4WZB - chains A and B of the 8 polymer chains in the assembly; structure by X-ray diffraction, 2.30 A resolution.

Chain A:
Molecule: Nitrogenase molybdenum-iron protein alpha chain
Organism: Azotobacter vinelandii
Notes: EC 1.18.6.1
UniProtKB: P07328 (NIFD_AZOVI); residues 4-480 here = UniProt positions 4-480
Sequence (477 residues; each row starts with the number of its first residue):
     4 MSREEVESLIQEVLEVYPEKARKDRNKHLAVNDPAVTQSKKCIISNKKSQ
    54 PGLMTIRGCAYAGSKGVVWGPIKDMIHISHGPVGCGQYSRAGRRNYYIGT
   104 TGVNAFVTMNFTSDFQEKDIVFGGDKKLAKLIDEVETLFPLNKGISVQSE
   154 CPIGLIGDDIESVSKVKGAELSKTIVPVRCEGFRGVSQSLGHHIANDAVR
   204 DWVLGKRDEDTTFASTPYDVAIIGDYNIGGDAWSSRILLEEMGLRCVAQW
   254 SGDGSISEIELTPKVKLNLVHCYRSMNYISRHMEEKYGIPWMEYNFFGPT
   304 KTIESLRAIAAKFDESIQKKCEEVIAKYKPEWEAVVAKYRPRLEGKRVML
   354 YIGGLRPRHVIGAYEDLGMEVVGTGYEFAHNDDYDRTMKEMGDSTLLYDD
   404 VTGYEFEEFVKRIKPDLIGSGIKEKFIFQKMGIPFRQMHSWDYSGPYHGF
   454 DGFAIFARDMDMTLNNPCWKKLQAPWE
Construct notes: variant Gln440 (Glu in P07328)
Metal / ion sites: fe(8)-S(7) cluster Fe: Cys62, Cys88, Cys154 (shared with Cys70(B), Cys95(B) of chain B); Fe ion near Cys275 (its only coordinating residue here)
Residues lining bound ligands:
  - fe(8)-S(7) cluster (CLF): Cys62, Tyr64, Pro85, Val86, Gly87, Cys88, Tyr91, Glu153, Cys154, Gly185
  - 3-hydroxy-3-carboxy-adipic acid (HCA): Ala65, Gly95, Arg96, Gln191, Gly424, Ile425, Lys426, Gln440, His442
  - ICS (iron-sulfur-molybdenum cluster with interstitial carbon): Val70, Arg96, His195, Tyr229, Ile231, Cys275, Arg277, Ser278, Ile355, Gly356, Gly357, Leu358, Arg359, Pro360, Phe381, Met441, His442
UniProt features mapped onto this chain:
  - binding site ([8Fe-7S] cluster): Cys62, Cys88, Cys154
  - binding site ([7Fe-Mo-9S-C-homocitryl] cluster): Cys275, His442
  - mutagenesis: His195 (H195Q: No nitrogenase activity)

Chain B:
Molecule: Nitrogenase molybdenum-iron protein beta chain
Organism: Azotobacter vinelandii
Notes: EC 1.18.6.1
UniProtKB: P07329 (NIFK_AZOVI); residue numbers follow UniProt; this construct covers 2-523
Sequence (522 residues; row label = number of the first residue in the row):
     2 SQQVDKIKASYPLFLDQDYKDMLAKKRDGFEEKYPQDKIDEVFQWTTTKE
    52 YQELNFQREALTVNPAKACQPLGAVLCALGFEKTMPYVHGSQGCVAYFRS
   102 YFNRHFREPVSCVSDSMTEDAAVFGGQQNMKDGLQNCKATYKPDMIAVST
   152 TCMAEVIGDDLNAFINNSKKEGFIPDEFPVPFAHTPSFVGSHVTGWDNMF
   202 EGIARYFTLKSMDDKVVGSNKKINIVPGFETYLGNFRVIKRMLSEMGVGY
   252 SLLSDPEEVLDTPADGQFRMYAGGTTQEEMKDAPNALNTVLLQPWHLEKT
   302 KKFVEGTWKHEVPKLNIPMGLDWTDEFLMKVSEISGQPIPASLTKERGRL
   352 VDMMTDSHTWLHGKRFALWGDPDFVMGLVKFLLELGCEPVHILCHNGNKR
   402 WKKAVDAILAASPYGKNATVYIGKDLWHLRSLVFTDKPDFMIGNSYGKFI
   452 QRDTLHKGKEFEVPLIRIGFPIFDRHHLHRSTTLGYEGAMQILTTLVNSI
   502 LERLDEETRGMQATDYNHDLVR
Metal / ion sites: fe(8)-S(7) cluster Fe: Cys70, Cys95 (shared with Cys62(A), Cys88(A), Cys154(A) of chain A); Fe2+ site 1: Arg108, Glu109 (shared with 2 residues of chain D); Fe2+ site 2: Asp353, Asp357 (shared with 2 residues of chain D)
Residues lining bound ligands: fe(8)-S(7) cluster (CLF): Cys70, Pro72, Ser92, Gly94, Cys95, Tyr98, Phe99, Thr152, Cys153, Ser188
UniProt features mapped onto this chain:
  - binding site ([8Fe-7S] cluster): Cys70, Cys95, Cys153, Ser188

Chain A / chain B interface:
Pairs across the interface - 199 pairs, chain A then chain B:
  Val19(A) - Ala140(B)
  Tyr20(A) - Thr141(B)
  Pro21(A) - Gln136(B)
  Pro21(A) - Asn137(B)
  Pro21(A) - Ala140(B)
  Lys23(A) - Asp133(B)  salt bridge
  Ala24(A) - Asn137(B)
  Lys51(A) - Asp121(B)  salt bridge
  Ser52(A) - Gln93(B)  hydrogen bond
  Ser52(A) - Ser117(B)
  Pro54(A) - Ser115(B)
  Pro54(A) - Asp116(B)
  Pro54(A) - Asn130(B)
  Pro54(A) - Asp133(B)
  Pro54(A) - Gly134(B)
  Pro54(A) - Asn137(B)  hydrogen bond (backbone-side chain)
  Gly55(A) - Val114(B)
  Gly55(A) - Ser115(B)  hydrogen bond (backbone-backbone)
  Gly55(A) - Asp116(B)
  Gly55(A) - Gly134(B)
  Gly55(A) - Asn137(B)
  Gly55(A) - Cys138(B)  hydrogen bond (backbone-backbone)
  Leu56(A) - Asn137(B)
  Leu56(A) - Thr141(B)
  Leu56(A) - Tyr142(B)  hydrogen bond (backbone-side chain)
  Met57(A) - Met86(B)  hydrophobic
  Met57(A) - Arg100(B)
  Met57(A) - Cys113(B)
  Met57(A) - Val114(B)
  Met57(A) - Tyr142(B)
  Thr58(A) - Gln93(B)
  Thr58(A) - Arg100(B)
  Arg60(A) - Gln93(B)
  Arg60(A) - Ala97(B)
  Gly61(A) - Gln93(B)  hydrogen bond (backbone-side chain)
  Cys62(A) - Gly94(B)
  Tyr64(A) - Tyr98(B)
  Ala65(A) - Tyr98(B)
  Lys76(A) - Glu32(B)  salt bridge
  Pro85(A) - Ser188(B)
  Val86(A) - Pro66(B)  hydrophobic
  Val86(A) - Ala69(B)
  Gly87(A) - Cys70(B)
  Gln90(A) - Pro66(B)  hydrogen bond (side chain-backbone)
  Gln90(A) - Lys68(B)  hydrogen bond (side chain-backbone)
  Gln90(A) - Tyr102(B)
  Gln90(A) - Tyr447(B)
  Tyr91(A) - Ala69(B)
  Tyr91(A) - Cys70(B)  hydrogen bond
  Tyr91(A) - Leu73(B)
  Tyr91(A) - Tyr98(B)  hydrophobic
  Tyr91(A) - Phe99(B)  hydrophobic
  Tyr91(A) - Tyr102(B)  hydrophobic
  Ser92(A) - Tyr98(B)
  Arg93(A) - Asn65(B)  hydrogen bond
  Arg93(A) - Tyr447(B)
  Arg93(A) - Phe450(B)
  Gly95(A) - Arg105(B)
  Tyr99(A) - Ser11(B)
  Ile101(A) - Leu24(B)  hydrophobic
  Thr103(A) - Ile40(B)
  Thr104(A) - Arg453(B)
  Gly105(A) - Trp428(B)
  Val106(A) - Ile40(B)
  Val106(A) - Val43(B)  hydrophobic
  Val106(A) - Phe44(B)  hydrophobic
  Asn107(A) - Lys34(B)
  Asn107(A) - Ile40(B)
  Met112(A) - Val64(B)  hydrophobic
  Met112(A) - Asn65(B)
  Met112(A) - Trp428(B)  hydrophobic
  Asn113(A) - Thr63(B)
  Asn113(A) - Val64(B)
  Asn113(A) - Asn65(B)  hydrogen bond (backbone-backbone)
  Asn113(A) - Pro66(B)
  Phe114(A) - Thr63(B)
  Phe114(A) - Val64(B)  hydrophobic
  Thr115(A) - Thr63(B)  hydrogen bond (backbone-backbone)
  Asp117(A) - Thr63(B)
  Asp117(A) - Lys68(B)  salt bridge
  Phe118(A) - Phe189(B)
  Gln119(A) - Phe189(B)
  Glu120(A) - Phe189(B)  hydrogen bond (backbone-backbone)
  Glu120(A) - Val190(B)
  Ile123(A) - Phe189(B)  hydrophobic
  Lys130(A) - Ala61(B)
  Lys133(A) - Glu60(B)
  Lys133(A) - Ala61(B)
  Leu134(A) - Ala61(B)
  Leu134(A) - Leu62(B)  hydrophobic
  Glu137(A) - Arg59(B)
  Glu137(A) - Glu60(B)  hydrogen bond (side chain-backbone)
  Glu137(A) - Ala61(B)  hydrogen bond (side chain-backbone)
  Glu137(A) - Leu62(B)  hydrogen bond (side chain-backbone)
  Val138(A) - Leu62(B)  hydrophobic
  Thr140(A) - Trp46(B)
  Thr140(A) - Leu55(B)
  Leu141(A) - Tyr52(B)  hydrogen bond (backbone-side chain)
  Leu141(A) - Leu55(B)  hydrophobic
  Leu141(A) - Asn56(B)
  Leu141(A) - Arg59(B)
  Phe142(A) - Trp428(B)  hydrophobic
  Pro143(A) - Trp46(B)
  Leu144(A) - Tyr35(B)
  Leu144(A) - Val43(B)  hydrophobic
  Lys146(A) - Glu32(B)  hydrogen bond (side chain-backbone)
  Lys146(A) - Glu33(B)  hydrogen bond (side chain-backbone)
  Lys146(A) - Tyr35(B)
  Cys154(A) - Ser92(B)
  Cys154(A) - Cys153(B)  hydrophobic
  Pro155(A) - Cys153(B)  hydrophobic
  Leu158(A) - Met154(B)
  Leu158(A) - Val157(B)  hydrophobic
  Leu158(A) - Ile158(B)  hydrophobic
  Phe186(A) - Ser92(B)
  Phe186(A) - Thr119(B)
  Phe186(A) - Glu120(B)  hydrogen bond (backbone-backbone)
  Phe186(A) - Met154(B)  hydrophobic
  Arg187(A) - Glu120(B)
  Gly188(A) - Thr119(B)
  Val189(A) - Gln93(B)  hydrogen bond (backbone-side chain)
  Arg210(A) - Glu33(B)  salt bridge
  Gly232(A) - Ser11(B)
  Gly232(A) - Phe15(B)
  Gly233(A) - Phe15(B)
  Trp236(A) - Phe15(B)  hydrophobic
  Trp236(A) - Tyr20(B)
  Trp236(A) - Met23(B)
  Trp236(A) - Leu24(B)
  Ser237(A) - Tyr20(B)
  Arg239(A) - Met23(B)
  Arg239(A) - Lys27(B)
  Arg239(A) - Phe31(B)
  Ile240(A) - Asp19(B)
  Ile240(A) - Tyr20(B)  hydrophobic
  Ile240(A) - Met23(B)
  Glu243(A) - Met23(B)
  Arg248(A) - Phe31(B)
  Cys249(A) - Phe31(B)
  Val250(A) - Phe31(B)
  Gln252(A) - Lys27(B)
  Asp256(A) - Lys27(B)  salt bridge
  Ser258(A) - Phe31(B)
  Ser258(A) - Glu32(B)
  Ser260(A) - Phe31(B)  hydrogen bond (side chain-backbone)
  Ser260(A) - Glu32(B)  hydrogen bond (side chain-backbone)
  Ser260(A) - Glu33(B)
  Glu261(A) - Lys27(B)  salt bridge
  Glu261(A) - Phe31(B)
  Glu261(A) - Glu32(B)
  Glu334(A) - Ser2(B)
  Glu334(A) - Gln3(B)  hydrogen bond (side chain-backbone)
  Ala337(A) - Val5(B)
  Lys341(A) - Val5(B)  hydrogen bond (side chain-backbone)
  Tyr342(A) - Ile8(B)
  Gly406(A) - Tyr142(B)  hydrogen bond (backbone-side chain)
  Tyr407(A) - Thr141(B)
  Tyr407(A) - Tyr142(B)  hydrogen bond (backbone-side chain)
  Glu410(A) - Phe269(B)
  Ile425(A) - Ser101(B)
  Ile425(A) - Asn104(B)
  Ile425(A) - Arg105(B)
  Lys426(A) - Ala97(B)
  Lys426(A) - Arg100(B)
  Lys426(A) - Ser101(B)
  Lys426(A) - Asn104(B)
  Phe429(A) - Asn104(B)
  Phe429(A) - Arg108(B)
  Phe429(A) - Glu109(B)
  Phe429(A) - Pro110(B)
  Ile430(A) - Pro110(B)  hydrophobic
  Ile430(A) - Phe269(B)  hydrophobic
  Lys433(A) - Glu109(B)  salt bridge
  Lys433(A) - Pro110(B)
  Lys433(A) - Thr263(B)  hydrogen bond (side chain-backbone)
  Lys433(A) - Ala265(B)
  Lys433(A) - Asp266(B)
  Lys433(A) - Gly267(B)  hydrogen bond (backbone-backbone)
  Lys433(A) - Gln268(B)  hydrogen bond (backbone-backbone)
  Met434(A) - Gly267(B)
  Met434(A) - Phe269(B)
  Gly448(A) - Ala10(B)
  Gly448(A) - Ser11(B)  hydrogen bond (backbone-backbone)
  Pro449(A) - Ser11(B)
  Pro449(A) - Phe15(B)  hydrophobic
  Asp454(A) - Ser2(B)  hydrogen bond (side chain-backbone)
  Asp454(A) - Gln3(B)  hydrogen bond (backbone-side chain)
  Asp454(A) - Leu14(B)
  Asp454(A) - Tyr20(B)  hydrogen bond
  Ala457(A) - Gln3(B)
  Ala457(A) - Ile8(B)
  Ile458(A) - Gln3(B)
  Ile458(A) - Ile8(B)  hydrophobic
  Ile458(A) - Lys9(B)
  Ile458(A) - Ala10(B)  hydrophobic
  Arg461(A) - Ile8(B)
  Leu475(A) - Ala265(B)
  Leu475(A) - Asp266(B)
  Leu475(A) - Gly267(B)
Interface residues without a listed pair, chain A (111 interface residues in all): Gln53, Ile59, Asp77, Cys88, Arg97, Thr111, Ser116, Ile159, Gly185, Ser190, Phe216, Leu264, Lys330, Val338, Thr405
Interface residues without a listed pair, chain B (97 interface residues in all): Lys39, Gln58, Ser112, Met118, Ala123, Gln129, Lys143, Pro264, Met271, Asp454

Overview:
111 residues of chain A face 97 of chain B across their interface, with 34 hydrogen bonds and 8 salt bridges.
Among the polar pairs are Lys23(A)-Asp133(B), Lys51(A)-Asp121(B) and Lys76(A)-Glu32(B). Fe(8)-S(7) cluster is
bound between chain A and chain B.
Chain A is Nitrogenase molybdenum-iron protein alpha chain and chain B is Nitrogenase molybdenum-iron protein
beta chain, both from Azotobacter vinelandii; the structure, Crystal Structure of MgAMPPCP-bound Av2-Av1
complex, was determined by X-ray diffraction (same publication as 2AFH and 2AFI).
